PDB entry 2AA5 | X-ray diffraction, 2.20 A resolution | chain A

[Chain A]
Name: Mineralocorticoid receptor
Organism: Homo sapiens
Notes: fragment: Ligand Binding Domain
UniProtKB: P08235 (MCR_HUMAN); numbering as in UniProt (aligned over 712-984)
Chain sequence (275 residues; numbered 710 to 984; the number before each row is that of its first residue):
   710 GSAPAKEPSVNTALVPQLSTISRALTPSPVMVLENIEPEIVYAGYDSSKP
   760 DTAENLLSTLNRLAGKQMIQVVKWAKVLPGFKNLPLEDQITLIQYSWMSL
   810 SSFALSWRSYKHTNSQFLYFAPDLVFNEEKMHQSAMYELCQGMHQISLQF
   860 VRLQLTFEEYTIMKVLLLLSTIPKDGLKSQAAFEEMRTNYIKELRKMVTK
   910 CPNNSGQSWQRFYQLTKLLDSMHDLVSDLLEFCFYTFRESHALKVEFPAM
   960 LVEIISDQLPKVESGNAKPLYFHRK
Disordered / not traced: 710-721, 911-916, 983-984
Differences from the reference sequence: cloning artifact (710-711); engineered mutation Ser808 (Cys in P08235)
Small-molecule neighbours: progesterone (STR): Leu766, Leu769, Asn770, Leu772, Ala773, Gln776, Trp806, Met807, Ser810, Ser811, Leu814, Arg817, Phe829, Met845, Met852, Leu938, Phe941, Cys942, Thr945, Val954, Phe956
UniProt features mapped onto this chain:
  - region: Lys782 to Lys785 (Important for coactivator binding)
  - binding site (21-hydroxyprogesterone): Asn770, Gln776, Arg817, Thr945
  - binding site (aldosterone): Asn770, Gln776, Arg817, Thr945
  - binding site (progesterone): Asn770, Gln776, Arg817, Thr945
  - natural variant: Pro759 (P759S: In PHA1A), Leu769 (L769P: In PHA1A), Asn770 (N770K: In PHA1A), Gln776 (Q776R: In PHA1A), Ser805 (S805P: In PHA1A), Ser810 (S810L: In EOHSEP), Ser815 (S815R: In PHA1A), Ser818 (S818L: In PHA1A), Leu924 (L924P: In PHA1A), Glu972 (E972G: In PHA1A), Leu979 (L979P: In PHA1A)
  - mutagenesis: Ser767 (S767N: Loss of transcription transactivation; S767Q: Strong decrease of transcription transactivation), Asn770 (N770A/D/H/Q/S/T: Abolishes aldosterone binding and transcription transactivation), Gln776 (Q776A: Reduces aldosterone binding and transcription transactivation), Lys782 (K782E: Decreased coactivator binding), Lys785 (K785E: Loss of coactivator binding), Glu796 (E796R: Decreased coactivator binding), Ser810 (S810M: Alters receptor specificity), Arg817 (R817A: Reduces aldosterone binding and transcription transactivation), Cys849 (C849S: Strongly decreases affinity for aldosterone and transcription transactivation), Cys942 (C942S: Abolishes steroid binding and transcription transactivation), Thr945 (T945A: Decreases aldosterone-binding and cortisol-binding), Leu952 (L952A: Reduces transcription transactivation), 4 further mutagenesis entries in UniProt

[Overview]
Chain A binds progesterone. UniProt lists 4 residues binding 21-hydroxyprogesterone, 4 aldosterone-binding
residues, 4 progesterone-binding residues and 16 mutagenesis sites.
Chain A is Mineralocorticoid receptor (Homo sapiens); the structure, Mineralocorticoid Receptor with Bound
Progesterone, was determined by X-ray diffraction (same publication as 2AA2, 2AA6, 2AA7, 2AAX and 2AB2).
